8UBA - chains A and B of the 9 polymer chains in the assembly; structure by electron microscopy, 3.20 A resolution.

Chain A:
Protein: Reverse transcriptase
Source organism: Bordetella phage BPP-1
UniProt: Q775D8 (Q775D8_BPBPP); residue numbers follow UniProt; this construct covers 1-328
Chain sequence (328 residues; numbered 1 to 328; the number before each row is that of its first residue):
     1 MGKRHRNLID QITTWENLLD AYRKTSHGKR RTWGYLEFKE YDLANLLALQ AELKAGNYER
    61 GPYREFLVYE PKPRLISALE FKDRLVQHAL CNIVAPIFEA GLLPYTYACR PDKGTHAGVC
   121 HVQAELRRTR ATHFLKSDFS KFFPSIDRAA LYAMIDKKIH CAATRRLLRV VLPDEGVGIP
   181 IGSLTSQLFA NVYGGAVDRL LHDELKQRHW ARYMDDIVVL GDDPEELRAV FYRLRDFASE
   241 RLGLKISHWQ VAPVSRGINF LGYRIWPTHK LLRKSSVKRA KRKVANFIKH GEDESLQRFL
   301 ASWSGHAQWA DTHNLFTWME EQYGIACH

Chain B:
Protein: Avd
Source organism: Bordetella phage BPP-1
UniProt: chimeric construct of Q775D7, Q9FA38: residues 1-124 from Q775D7 (Q775D7_BPBPP) positions 1-124 (same numbers); residues 125-290 from Q9FA38 positions 5-170 (UniProt number = residue number - 120)
Chain sequence (290 residues; row label = number of the first residue in the row):
     1 MEPIEEATKC YDQMLIVERY ERVISYLYPI AQSIPRKHGV AREMFLKCLL GQVELFIVAG
    61 KSNQVSKLYA ADAGLAMLRF WLRFLAGIQK PHAMTPHQVE TAQVLIAEVG RILGSWIARV
   121 NRKGTKVQVG EALVGDGNEV AHIDLIIGPR GSPAETAFCN GLVNNKHGFT SLLAVIAPNL
   181 PCKPNTLMFN KVTINDARQA VQMFGPAQHG VAMAVQDAVA EGIIPADEAD DLYVLVGVFI
   241 HWEAADDAKI QKYNYEATKL SIQRAVNGEP KASVVTEQRK SATHPFAANA
Disordered / not traced: 123-290

How chain A and chain B interact:
Contacting residue pairs (30):
  R30(A) - E18(B)  salt bridge
  R31(A) - Y11(B)  hydrogen bond (backbone-side chain)
  R31(A) - L15(B)
  R31(A) - R19(B)
  R31(A) - E108(B)  salt bridge
  R31(A) - I112(B)
  W33(A) - K9(B)
  W33(A) - Y11(B)
  W33(A) - M14(B)  hydrophobic
  Y35(A) - E18(B)  hydrogen bond
  L36(A) - Y11(B)  hydrophobic
  L36(A) - M14(B)
  L36(A) - L15(B)  hydrophobic
  L36(A) - E18(B)
  E37(A) - I4(B)
  E37(A) - M14(B)
  F38(A) - M1(B)  hydrophobic
  F38(A) - P3(B)  hydrophobic
  K39(A) - E18(B)
  K39(A) - E21(B)  salt bridge
  E40(A) - M14(B)
  Y41(A) - I4(B)  hydrophobic
  A44(A) - I4(B)  hydrophobic
  N45(A) - M1(B)
  N45(A) - P3(B)
  N45(A) - I4(B)  hydrogen bond (side chain-backbone)
  A48(A) - M1(B)  hydrophobic
  L49(A) - M1(B)  hydrophobic
  E52(A) - M1(B)  hydrogen bond (side chain-backbone)
  K82(A) - M1(B)
Other interface residues (no listed pair), chain A (17 interface residues in all): T32
Other interface residues (no listed pair), chain B (16 interface residues in all): E2, E6, C10, V17

Overview:
Chain A and chain B form an interface of 17 and 16 residues respectively, with 4 hydrogen bonds and 3 salt
bridges. Among the polar pairs are R30(A)-E18(B), R31(A)-E108(B) and K39(A)-E21(B).
Here chain A is Reverse transcriptase and chain B is Avd, both from Bordetella phage BPP-1. Entry 8UBA
(Diversity-generating retroelement (DGR) ribonucleoprotein reverse transcriptase - Pre-active state 1b) was
determined by electron microscopy, deposited together with 8UB7, 8UB8, 8UB9, 8UBB, 8UBC, 8UBD, 8UBE and 8UBF.
